8XX3 - chains D and R of the 7 polymer chains in the assembly; structure by electron microscopy, 3.38 A resolution.

# Chain D
Molecule: C-X-C motif chemokine 3
Organism: Homo sapiens
UniProtKB: P19876 (CXCL3_HUMAN); residues 1-73 here correspond to UniProt positions 35-107 (UniProt number = residue number + 34)
Sequence (73 residues; row label = number of the first residue in the row):
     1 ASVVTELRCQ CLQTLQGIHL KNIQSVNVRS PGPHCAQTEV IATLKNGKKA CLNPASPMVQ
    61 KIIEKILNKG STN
Disordered / not traced: 68-73
Disulfide bonds: Cys9-Cys35, Cys11-Cys51

# Chain R
Molecule: C-X-C chemokine receptor type 2
Organism: Homo sapiens
UniProtKB: P25025 (CXCR2_HUMAN); residue numbers follow UniProt; this construct covers 2-360
Sequence (416 residues; each row starts with the number of its first residue; numbers below 1 keep their minus sign (Met-55 is residue -55)):
   -55 MGKTIIALSY IFCLVFADYK DDDDAANFTP VNGSSGNQSV RLVTSSSLEV LFQGPGSEDF
     5 NMESDSFEDF WKGEDLSNYS YSSTLPPFLL DAAPCEPESL EINKYFVVII YALVFLLSLL
    65 GNSLVMLVIL YSRVGRSVTD VYLLNLALAD LLFALTLPIW AASKVNGWIF GTFLCKVVSL
   125 LKEVNFYSGI LLLACISVDR YLAIVHATRT LTQKRYLVKF ICLSIWGLSL LLALPVLLFR
   185 RTVYSSNVSP ACYEDMGNNT ANWRMLLRIL PQSFGFIVPL LIMLFCYGFT LRTLFKAHMG
   245 QKHRAMRVIF AVVLIFLLCW LPYNLVLLAD TLMRTQVIQE TCERRNHIDR ALDATEILGI
   305 LHSCLNPLIY AFIGQKFRHG LLKILAIHGL ISKDSLPKDS RPSFVGSSSG HTSTTL
Disordered / not traced: -55 to 32, 331-360
Differences from the reference sequence: initiating methionine (-55); expression tag (-54 to 1)
Swiss-Prot annotation at these positions:
  - site: Asp35, Ala36 (Microbial infection: Cleavage)
  - modified residue (Phosphoserine): Ser347, Ser351, Ser352, Ser353
  - glycosylation: Asn22 (N-linked (GlcNAc...) asparagine)
Disulfide bonds: Cys39-Cys286, Cys119-Cys196

# How chain D and chain R interact
Contacting residue pairs (43; chain D residue first):
  Ala1(D) - Ser43(R)  hydrogen bond (backbone-side chain)
  Ser2(D) - Ser43(R)
  Ser2(D) - Asn191(R)  hydrogen bond (side chain-backbone)
  Ser2(D) - Val192(R)
  Ser2(D) - Ser193(R)  hydrogen bond (backbone-side chain)
  Val3(D) - Lys108(R)
  Val3(D) - Gly111(R)
  Val3(D) - Ser193(R)
  Val4(D) - Val192(R)  hydrophobic
  Val4(D) - Asp293(R)
  Thr5(D) - Tyr197(R)
  Glu6(D) - Tyr197(R)
  Glu6(D) - Arg208(R)  salt bridge
  Glu6(D) - Arg212(R)  salt bridge
  Glu6(D) - Leu271(R)
  Glu6(D) - Asp274(R)
  Glu6(D) - Arg278(R)  salt bridge
  Glu6(D) - Leu296(R)
  Leu7(D) - Tyr197(R)
  Leu7(D) - Arg278(R)  hydrogen bond (backbone-side chain)
  Arg8(D) - Asp274(R)  salt bridge
  Arg8(D) - Arg278(R)
  Arg8(D) - Asp293(R)  salt bridge
  Gln10(D) - Pro38(R)
  Gln10(D) - Cys39(R)
  Gln10(D) - Asn191(R)  hydrogen bond
  Gln13(D) - Leu33(R)
  Gln13(D) - Ala36(R)
  Leu15(D) - Leu33(R)
  Leu15(D) - Leu34(R)  hydrophobic
  Leu15(D) - Ala36(R)
  Pro33(D) - Val187(R)  hydrophobic
  Pro33(D) - Tyr197(R)
  Pro33(D) - Glu198(R)
  Pro33(D) - Asp199(R)
  Pro33(D) - Thr204(R)
  His34(D) - Val187(R)
  His34(D) - Tyr188(R)
  His34(D) - Ser189(R)  hydrogen bond
  Ile41(D) - Pro38(R)  hydrophobic
  Lys49(D) - Ala37(R)
  Lys49(D) - Pro38(R)
  Cys51(D) - Pro38(R)  hydrophobic
Interface residues without a listed pair, chain D (22 interface residues in all): Leu12, Pro31, Gly32, Cys35, Ala36, Ala50
Interface residues without a listed pair, chain R (39 interface residues in all): Pro41, Ser107, Val109, Asn110, Arg185, Ala195, Gly201, Asn202, Asn203, Met277, Glu284, Thr285, Arg289

# In short
22 residues of chain D and 39 residues of chain R are in contact, with 6 hydrogen bonds and 5 salt bridges.
Polar contacts include Glu6(D)-Arg208(R), Glu6(D)-Arg212(R) and Glu6(D)-Arg278(R).
Chain D is C-X-C motif chemokine 3 and chain R is C-X-C chemokine receptor type 2, both from Homo sapiens; the
structure, Structure of CXCR2 bound to CXCL3 (CXCR2-CXCL3-Go Full map), was determined by electron microscopy,
deposited together with 8XVU, 8XWA, 8XWF, 8XWM, 8XWN, 8XWS and 6 further entries.
